Entry 3GM1 (X-ray diffraction, 2.95 A resolution); this record covers chains A and F of the 3 polymer chains in the assembly.

Chain A:
Molecule: Protein tyrosine kinase 2 beta
Source organism: Homo sapiens
Notes: EC 2.7.10.2; fragment: Focal Adhesion Targeting (FAT) Domain
UniProt: Q14289 (FAK2_HUMAN); residues 861-1009 here = UniProt positions 861-1009
Amino-acid sequence (153 residues; row label = number of the first residue in the row):
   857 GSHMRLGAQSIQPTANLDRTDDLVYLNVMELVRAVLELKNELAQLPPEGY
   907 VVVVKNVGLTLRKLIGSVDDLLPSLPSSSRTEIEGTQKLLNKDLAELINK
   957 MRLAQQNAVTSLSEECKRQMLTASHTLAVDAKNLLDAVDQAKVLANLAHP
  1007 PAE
Disordered / not traced: 857-868, 1009
Differences from the reference sequence: expression tag (857-860); engineered mutation Ala899 (Cys in Q14289)
Swiss-Prot annotation at these positions:
  - modified residue: Ser866 (Phosphoserine), Tyr881 (Phosphotyrosine)
  - mutagenesis: Tyr881 (Y881F: Loss of phosphorylation site. Strongly reduced interaction with GRB2)

Chain F:
Molecule: Paxillin
Notes: fragment: Paxillin LD4 Motif
UniProt: P49023 (PAXI_HUMAN); residue numbers follow UniProt; this construct covers 262-274
Amino-acid sequence (13 residues; each row starts with the number of its first residue):
   262 ATRELDELMASLS
Swiss-Prot annotation at these positions:
  - motif: Glu265 to Ser274 (LD motif 4)
  - modified residue: Ser272 (Phosphoserine)

How chain A and chain F interact:
Residue-residue contacts - 21 pairs, chain A then chain F:
  Val907(A) - Leu273(F)  hydrophobic
  Val907(A) - Ser274(F)
  Lys911(A) - Met270(F)
  Lys911(A) - Leu273(F)
  Lys911(A) - Ser274(F)  hydrogen bond
  Gly914(A) - Met270(F)
  Leu915(A) - Met270(F)
  Arg918(A) - Leu266(F)
  Arg918(A) - Asp267(F)  salt bridge
  Arg918(A) - Met270(F)
  Asp925(A) - Ala262(F)
  Asp925(A) - Thr263(F)
  Asn947(A) - Glu265(F)
  Asn947(A) - Leu266(F)
  Asn947(A) - Leu269(F)
  Leu950(A) - Leu266(F)  hydrophobic
  Ala951(A) - Leu269(F)
  Ile954(A) - Leu269(F)  hydrophobic
  Ile954(A) - Leu273(F)  hydrophobic
  Arg958(A) - Ser272(F)
  Arg958(A) - Leu273(F)
Also at the interface, not in a pair above, chain A (13 interface residues in all): Val910, Leu917

Overview:
Chain A and chain F form an interface of 13 and 10 residues respectively; the contacts include 1 hydrogen bond
and 1 salt bridge. Among the polar pairs are Arg918(A)-Asp267(F) and Lys911(A)-Ser274(F). Curated annotation
(UniProt) lists one mutagenesis site on chain A.
Chain A is Protein tyrosine kinase 2 beta (Homo sapiens) and chain F is Paxillin; the structure, Crystal
Structure of the Focal Adhesion Targeting (FAT) Domain of Pyk2 in Complex with Paxillin LD4 ..., was
determined by X-ray diffraction together with 3GM2 and 3GM3 from the same study.
